9KR5 - chain A; structure by X-ray diffraction, 1.92 A resolution.

[Chain A]
Protein: 3C-like proteinase nsp5
From: Severe acute respiratory syndrome coronavirus 2
Notes: EC 3.4.22.69; engineered mutation(s): P3395H
Reference sequence: P0DTD1 (R1AB_SARS2); residues 1-302 here correspond to UniProt positions 3264-3565 (UniProt number = residue number + 3263)
Amino-acid sequence (302 residues; each row starts with the number of its first residue):
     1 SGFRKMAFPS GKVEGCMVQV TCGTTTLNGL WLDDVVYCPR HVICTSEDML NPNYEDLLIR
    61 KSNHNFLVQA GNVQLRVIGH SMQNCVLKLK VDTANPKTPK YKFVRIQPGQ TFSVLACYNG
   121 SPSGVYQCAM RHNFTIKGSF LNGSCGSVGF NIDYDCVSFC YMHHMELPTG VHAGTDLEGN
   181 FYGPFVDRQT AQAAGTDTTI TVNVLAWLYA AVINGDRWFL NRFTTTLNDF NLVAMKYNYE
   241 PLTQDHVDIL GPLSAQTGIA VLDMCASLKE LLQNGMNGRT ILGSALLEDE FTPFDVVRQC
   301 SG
Differences from the reference sequence: variant His132 (Pro3395 in P0DTD1)
Curated features (UniProtKB/Swiss-Prot):
  - active site: His41 (For 3CL-PRO activity), Cys145 (Nucleophile)
  - cross-link (Glycyl lysine isopeptide (Lys-Gly)): Lys5 (interchain with G-Cter in ubiquitin), Lys90 (interchain with G-Cter in ubiquitin)

[In short]
From UniProt: active-site residues His41 and Cys145.
Chain A is 3C-like proteinase nsp5 (Severe acute respiratory syndrome coronavirus 2); the structure, Crystal
structure of SARS-CoV-2 main protease in complex with compound 3, was determined by X-ray diffraction (same
publication as 9KSH, 9KSI, 9KSJ and 9KSK).
